PDB entry 7EMJ | X-ray diffraction, 2.33 A resolution | chains A and F of the 6 polymer chains in the assembly

[Chain A]
Molecule: Tubulin alpha-1B chain
From: Sus scrofa
Reference sequence: Q2XVP4 (TBA1B_PIG); residues 1-451 here = UniProt positions 1-451
Amino-acid sequence (451 residues; each row starts with the number of its first residue):
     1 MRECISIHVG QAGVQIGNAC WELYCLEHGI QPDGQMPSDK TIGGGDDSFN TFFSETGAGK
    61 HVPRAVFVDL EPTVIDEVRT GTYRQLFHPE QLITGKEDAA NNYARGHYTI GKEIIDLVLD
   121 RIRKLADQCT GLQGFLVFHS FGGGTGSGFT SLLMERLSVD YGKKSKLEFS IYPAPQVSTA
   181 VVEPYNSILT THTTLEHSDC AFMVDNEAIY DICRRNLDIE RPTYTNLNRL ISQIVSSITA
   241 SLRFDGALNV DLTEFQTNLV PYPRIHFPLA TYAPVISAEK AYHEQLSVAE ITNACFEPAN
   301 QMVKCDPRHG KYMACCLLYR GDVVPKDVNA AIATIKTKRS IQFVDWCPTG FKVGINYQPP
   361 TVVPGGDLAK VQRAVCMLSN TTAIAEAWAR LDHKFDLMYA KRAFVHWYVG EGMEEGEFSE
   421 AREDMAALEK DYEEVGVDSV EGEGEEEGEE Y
Not modelled in the structure: 439-451
Curated features (UniProtKB/Swiss-Prot):
  - motif: Met1 to Cys4 (MREC motif)
  - active site: Glu254
  - binding site (GTP): Gly10, Gln11, Ala12, Gln15, Glu71, Ala99, Ser140, Gly143, Gly144, Thr145, Gly146, Thr179, Glu183, Asn206, Tyr224, Asn228, Leu252
  - binding site (Mg(2+)): Glu71
  - site: Tyr451 (Involved in polymerization)
  - modified residue: Lys40 (N6,N6,N6-trimethyllysine), Ser48 (Phosphoserine), Ser232 (Phosphoserine), Tyr282 (3'-nitrotyrosine), Arg339 (Omega-N-methylarginine), Ser439 (Phosphoserine), Glu443 (5-glutamyl polyglutamate), Glu445 (5-glutamyl polyglutamate), Tyr451 (3'-nitrotyrosine)
  - cross-link (Glycyl lysine isopeptide (Lys-Gly)): Lys326 (interchain with G-Cter in ubiquitin), Lys370 (interchain with G-Cter in ubiquitin)
Ion coordination: Ca2+: Asp39, Thr41, Gly44, Glu55
Ligand contacts: GTP (guanosine-5'-triphosphate): Gly10, Gln11, Ala12, Gln15, Ile16, Asp69, Asp98, Ala99, Ala100, Asn101, Ser140, Gly142, Gly143, Gly144, Thr145, Gly146, Ile171, Pro173, Val177, Ser178, Glu183, Asn206, Ile209, Tyr224, Leu227, Asn228, Ile231

[Chain F]
Molecule: Tubulin tyrosine ligase
From: Gallus gallus
Reference sequence: E1BQ43 (E1BQ43_CHICK); residues 1-378 here = UniProt positions 1-378
Amino-acid sequence (384 residues; row label = number of the first residue in the row):
     1 MYTFVVRDEN SSVYAEVSRL LLATGQWKRL RKDNPRFNLM LGERNRLPFG RLGHEPGLVQ
    61 LVNYYRGADK LCRKASLVKL IKTSPELSES CTWFPESYVI YPTNLKTPVA PAQNGIRHLI
   121 NNTRTDEREV FLAAYNRRRE GREGNVWIAK SSAGAKGEGI LISSEASELL DFIDEQGQVH
   181 VIQKYLEKPL LLEPGHRKFD IRSWVLVDHL YNIYLYREGV LRTSSEPYNS ANFQDKTCHL
   241 TNHCIQKEYS KNYGRYEEGN EMFFEEFNQY LMDALNTTLE NSILLQIKHI IRSCLMCIEP
   301 AISTKHLHYQ SFQLFGFDFM VDEELKVWLI EVNGAPACAQ KLYAELCQGI VDVAISSVFP
   361 LADTGQKTSQ PTSIFIKLHH HHHH
Not modelled in the structure: 104-124, 363-371, 381-384
Sequence notes: expression tag (379-384)
Ion coordination: Mg2+: Glu331 (together with AMP-PCP)
Ligand contacts: AMP-PCP (ACP; phosphomethylphosphonic acid adenylate ester): Lys74, Pro95, Ile148, Lys150, Gly154, Ile160, Gln183, Lys184, Tyr185, Leu186, Lys198, Asp200, Arg202, Arg222, His239, Leu240, Thr241, Asn242, Asp318, Met320, Ile330, Glu331, Asn333

[Interface between chain A and chain F]
Contacting residue pairs - 23 pairs, chain A then chain F:
  Gln176(A) - Pro56(F)
  Glu207(A) - His54(F)  salt bridge
  Glu297(A) - His306(F)  salt bridge
  Pro298(A) - Leu307(F)  hydrophobic
  Lys304(A) - His54(F)
  Cys305(A) - His308(F)
  Asp306(A) - Arg66(F)
  Asp306(A) - Leu307(F)
  Arg308(A) - Pro300(F)  hydrogen bond (side chain-backbone)
  Arg308(A) - Ala301(F)
  Arg308(A) - Ile302(F)
  Arg308(A) - Ser303(F)  hydrogen bond (side chain-backbone)
  His309(A) - Arg66(F)  hydrogen bond (side chain-backbone)
  His309(A) - Gly67(F)
  His309(A) - Ala301(F)  hydrogen bond (side chain-backbone)
  Lys338(A) - Pro300(F)
  Ser340(A) - Ala301(F)
  Glu386(A) - Gly50(F)
  Glu386(A) - Arg66(F)  salt bridge
  Arg390(A) - Gly50(F)
  Arg390(A) - His54(F)
  His393(A) - Arg51(F)
  Glu433(A) - Arg46(F)  salt bridge
Also at the interface, not in a pair above, chain A (17 interface residues in all): Pro175, Ala389
Also at the interface, not in a pair above, chain F (16 interface residues in all): Gly53, Lys70

[In short]
17 residues of chain A face 16 of chain F across their interface, with 4 hydrogen bonds and 4 salt bridges.
Polar contacts include Glu207(A)-His54(F), Glu297(A)-His306(F) and Glu386(A)-Arg66(F). Ligands of chain A:
GTP. Chain F binds AMP-PCP.
Chain A is Tubulin alpha-1B chain (Sus scrofa) and chain F is Tubulin tyrosine ligase (Gallus gallus); the
structure, Crystal structure of T2R-TTL-Barbigerone complex, was determined by X-ray diffraction.
